PDB entry 1BRI | X-ray diffraction, 1.90 A resolution | chain A

[Chain A]
Molecule: Barnase
Organism: Bacillus amyloliquefaciens
Notes: EC 3.1.27.-
Reference sequence: P00648 (RNBR_BACAM); residues 1-110 here correspond to UniProt positions 48-157 (UniProt number = residue number + 47)
Amino-acid sequence (110 residues; each row starts with the number of its first residue):
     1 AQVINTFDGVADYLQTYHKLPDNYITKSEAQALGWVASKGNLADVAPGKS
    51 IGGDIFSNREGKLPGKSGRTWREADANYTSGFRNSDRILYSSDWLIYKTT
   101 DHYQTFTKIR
Unresolved in the structure: 1-2
Differences from the reference sequence: conflict Ala-76 (Ile123 in P00648)
UniProt features mapped onto this chain:
  - active site: Glu-73 (Proton acceptor), His-102 (Proton donor)

[In short]
From UniProt: active-site residues Glu-73 and His-102.
Chain A is Barnase (Bacillus amyloliquefaciens); the structure, Barnase mutant with ile 76 replaced by ala,
was determined by X-ray diffraction (same publication as 1BRH, 1BRJ and 1BRK).
